PDB entry 8ABK | electron microscopy, 2.50 A resolution | chains N and R of the 20 polymer chains in the assembly

Chain N:
Protein: Cytochrome b
From: Yarrowia lipolytica
Reference sequence: Q9B6D0 (CYB_YARLI); numbering as in UniProt (aligned over 1-385)
Chain sequence (385 residues; numbered 1 to 385; the number before each row is that of its first residue):
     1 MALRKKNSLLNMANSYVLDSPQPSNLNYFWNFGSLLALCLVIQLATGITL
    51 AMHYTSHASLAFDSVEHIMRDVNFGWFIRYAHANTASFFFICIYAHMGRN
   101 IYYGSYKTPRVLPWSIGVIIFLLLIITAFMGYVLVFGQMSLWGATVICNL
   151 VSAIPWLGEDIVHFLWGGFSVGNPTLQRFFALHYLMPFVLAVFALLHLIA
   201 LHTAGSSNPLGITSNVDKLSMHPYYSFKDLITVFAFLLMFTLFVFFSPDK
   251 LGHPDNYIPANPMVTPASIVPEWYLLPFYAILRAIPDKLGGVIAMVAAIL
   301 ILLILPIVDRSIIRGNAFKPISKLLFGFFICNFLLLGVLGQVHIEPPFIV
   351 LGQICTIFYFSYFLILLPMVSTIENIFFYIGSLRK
Unresolved in the structure: 384-385
Metal / ion sites: heme Fe site 1: His82, His183; heme Fe site 2: His96, His197
Small-molecule neighbours:
  - decylubiquinone (DCQ; 2-decyl-5,6-dimethoxy-3-methylcyclohexa-2,5-diene-1,4-dione): Tyr16, Gln22, Leu26, Trp30, Ser34, Ala37, Leu40, Ala191, Ala194, Leu195, Leu198, Ser206, Met221, Tyr225, Asp229
  - heme (HEM), molecule 1: Trp30, Phe32, Gly33, Ser34, Leu36, Ala37, Phe89, Ile93, His96, Met97, Arg99, Asn100, Ser105, Arg110, Pro113, Trp114, Gly117, Val118, Ile120, Phe121, Ala194, His197, Leu198, Leu201, Ser206, Ser207
  - heme (HEM), molecule 2: Leu40, Gln43, Leu44, Gly47, Ile48, Leu50, Ala51, Tyr54, Val65, Arg79, His82, Ala83, Ala86, Phe89, Leu124, Thr127, Ala128, Gly131, Tyr132, Leu134, Val135, Phe180, His183, Tyr184, Pro187, Leu190, Tyr274
  - 1,2-diacyl-sn-glycero-3-phosphocholine (PC1): Asn27, Phe29, Tyr94, Ala95, Gly98, Arg99, Tyr102, Tyr103, Pro209, Ala317, Phe318, Lys323, Phe326, Gly327, Ile330, Cys331, Phe333
  - phosphatidylethanolamine (PTY), molecule 1: Ser34, Ala37, Leu38, His222, Pro223, Tyr225, Ser226, Phe227, Asp229, Leu230, Val233, Phe234
  - phosphatidylethanolamine (PTY), molecule 2: Phe77, Phe234, Leu237, Phe240, Phe245

Chain R:
Protein: Cytochrome b-c1 complex subunit 7
From: Yarrowia lipolytica
Reference sequence: Q6C3K7 (QCR7_YARLI); residues 1-128 here = UniProt positions 1-128
Chain sequence (128 residues; each row starts with the number of its first residue):
     1 MASITSVVKTSELILKSPLLSKIVVPLAKTYVKFSGYRQLGFKMNDLIIE
    51 ETPNMQLALRRLPPTESYDRVYRLIRATQFSLSHKLATGNDITKPEEDDH
   101 YLIPYILDVEAEAFEKDALDNLEVVKRK
Unresolved in the structure: 1, 126-128

Interface between chain N and chain R:
Pairs across the interface - 67 pairs, chain N then chain R:
  Ser24(N) - Thr78(R)
  Ser24(N) - Leu82(R)
  Asn25(N) - Thr78(R)
  Asn25(N) - Ser81(R)  hydrogen bond
  Asn25(N) - Leu82(R)
  Lys107(N) - Ile49(R)
  Pro109(N) - Glu51(R)
  Leu210(N) - Leu40(R)  hydrophobic
  Leu210(N) - Ala77(R)
  Leu210(N) - Thr78(R)
  Leu210(N) - Ser81(R)
  Ile212(N) - Asp46(R)
  Ile212(N) - Leu74(R)  hydrophobic
  Ile212(N) - Thr78(R)
  Thr213(N) - Glu50(R)
  Thr213(N) - Leu74(R)
  Val216(N) - Ile75(R)  hydrophobic
  Asp217(N) - Ile75(R)
  Arg310(N) - Ala2(R)
  Ile312(N) - Ala2(R)
  Ile312(N) - Ile4(R)  hydrophobic
  Ile312(N) - Val7(R)  hydrophobic
  Ile312(N) - Ile48(R)
  Ile312(N) - Ile49(R)  hydrogen bond (backbone-backbone)
  Ile313(N) - Leu47(R)
  Ile313(N) - Ile49(R)
  Arg314(N) - Ile49(R)
  Arg314(N) - Glu51(R)  salt bridge
  Phe318(N) - Tyr31(R)
  Phe318(N) - Ser35(R)  hydrogen bond (backbone-side chain)
  Phe318(N) - Tyr37(R)
  Phe318(N) - Phe42(R)  hydrophobic
  Phe318(N) - Leu47(R)  hydrophobic
  Lys319(N) - Tyr31(R)
  Pro320(N) - Tyr31(R)
  Pro320(N) - Ser35(R)
  Ile321(N) - Tyr31(R)  hydrophobic
  Glu374(N) - Tyr31(R)  hydrogen bond
  Asn375(N) - Ala2(R)
  Asn375(N) - Val7(R)
  Ile376(N) - Thr10(R)
  Ile376(N) - Ser11(R)
  Ile376(N) - Ile14(R)  hydrophobic
  Phe377(N) - Ala28(R)
  Phe377(N) - Tyr31(R)  hydrophobic
  Phe377(N) - Val32(R)
  Phe378(N) - Tyr31(R)
  Phe378(N) - Ser35(R)
  Phe378(N) - Met44(R)
  Tyr379(N) - Val7(R)  hydrophobic
  Tyr379(N) - Val8(R)  hydrophobic
  Tyr379(N) - Ser11(R)
  Tyr379(N) - Met44(R)  hydrophobic
  Tyr379(N) - His100(R)
  Ile380(N) - Ser11(R)
  Ile380(N) - Val25(R)  hydrophobic
  Ile380(N) - Ala28(R)  hydrophobic
  Gly381(N) - Ala28(R)
  Gly381(N) - Val32(R)
  Gly381(N) - Arg38(R)
  Ser382(N) - Tyr37(R)
  Ser382(N) - Arg38(R)
  Ser382(N) - Met44(R)
  Ser382(N) - Asp98(R)
  Ser382(N) - His100(R)  hydrogen bond
  Leu383(N) - Leu15(R)  hydrophobic
  Leu383(N) - His100(R)
Other interface residues (no listed pair), chain N (30 interface residues in all): Thr108, Ser311, Ala317
Other interface residues (no listed pair), chain R (40 interface residues in all): Val24, Leu27, Lys29, Phe34, Gly36, Thr52, Val71, Ile103

Summary:
Chain N and chain R form an interface of 30 and 40 residues respectively; the contacts include 5 hydrogen
bonds and 1 salt bridge. Among the polar pairs are Arg314(N)-Glu51(R), Asn25(N)-Ser81(R) and
Phe318(N)-Ser35(R). Ligands of chain N: phosphatidylethanolamine, heme, 1,2-diacyl-sn-glycero-3-phosphocholine
and decylubiquinone.
Chain N is Cytochrome b and chain R is Cytochrome b-c1 complex subunit 7, both from Yarrowia lipolytica; the
structure, Complex III2 from Yarrowia lipolytica, decylubiquinol bound, b-position, was determined by electron
microscopy, deposited together with 8AB6, 8AB7, 8AB8, 8AB9, 8ABA, 8ABB and 11 further entries.
